8IAM - chains B and D of the 8 polymer chains in the assembly; structure by electron microscopy, 3.10 A resolution.

Chain B:
Protein: Serine palmitoyltransferase 2
From: Saccharomyces cerevisiae
Notes: EC 2.3.1.50
UniProt: P40970 (LCB2_YEAST); residue numbers follow UniProt; this construct covers 1-561
Chain sequence (561 residues; each row starts with the number of its first residue):
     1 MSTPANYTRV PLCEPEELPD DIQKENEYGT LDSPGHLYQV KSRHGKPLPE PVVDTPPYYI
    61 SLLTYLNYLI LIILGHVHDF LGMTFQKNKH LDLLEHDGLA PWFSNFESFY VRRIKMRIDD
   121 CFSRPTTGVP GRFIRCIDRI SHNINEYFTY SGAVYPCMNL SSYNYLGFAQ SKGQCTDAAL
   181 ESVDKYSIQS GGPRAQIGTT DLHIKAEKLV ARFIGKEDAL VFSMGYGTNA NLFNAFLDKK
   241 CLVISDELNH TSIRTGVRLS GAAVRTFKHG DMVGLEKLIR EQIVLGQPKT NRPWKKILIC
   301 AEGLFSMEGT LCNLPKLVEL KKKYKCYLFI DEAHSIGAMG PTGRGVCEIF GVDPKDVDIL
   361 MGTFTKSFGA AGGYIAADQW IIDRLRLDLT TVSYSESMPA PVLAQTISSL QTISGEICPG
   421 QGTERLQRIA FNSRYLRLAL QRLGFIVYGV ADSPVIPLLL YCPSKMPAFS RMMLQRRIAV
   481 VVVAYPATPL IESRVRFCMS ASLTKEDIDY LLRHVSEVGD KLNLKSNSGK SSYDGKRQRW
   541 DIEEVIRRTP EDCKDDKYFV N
Disordered / not traced: 1-6
Covalent attachments: pyridoxal phosphate (PLP) linked to Lys366
Small-molecule neighbours:
  - pyridoxal phosphate (PLP): Gly225, Tyr226, Asn229, His250, Ser252, Glu302, Ser306, Asp331, Ala333, His334, Thr363, Thr365, Gly372
  - Z1T (N-[(2S,3R,4E)-1,3-dihydroxyoctadec-4-en-2-yl]tetracosanamide): Tyr65, Tyr68, Leu69, Ile72, Ile73, His76, Val77, Phe80, Phe106, Tyr110, Tyr485, Leu490
Swiss-Prot annotation at these positions:
  - modified residue: Lys366 (N6-(pyridoxal phosphate)lysine)
  - mutagenesis: His334 (H334F: Loss of activity. No effect on interaction with LCB1), Lys366 (K366T: Loss of activity. No effect on interaction with LCB1)

Chain D:
Protein: Protein ORM2
From: Saccharomyces cerevisiae
UniProt: Q06144 (ORM2_YEAST); residues 1-216 here = UniProt positions 1-216
Chain sequence (216 residues; numbered 1 to 216; the number before each row is that of its first residue):
     1 MIDRTKNESP AFEESPLTPN VSNLKPFPSQ SNKISTPVTD HRRRRDDDVI SHVEQETFED
    61 ENDQQMLPNM NATWVDQRGA WLIHIVVIVL LRLFYSLFGS TPKWTWTLTN MTYIIGFYIM
   121 FHLVKGTPFD FNGGAYDNLT MWEQINDETL YTPTRKFLLI VPIVLFLISN QYYRNDMTLF
   181 LSNLAVTVLI GVVPKLGITH RLRISIPGIT GRAQIS
Disordered / not traced: 1-56, 206-216
Sequence notes: engineered mutation Asp46 (Ser in Q06144), Asp47 (Ser in Q06144), Asp48 (Ser in Q06144)
Small-molecule neighbours: Z1T (N-[(2S,3R,4E)-1,3-dihydroxyoctadec-4-en-2-yl]tetracosanamide): Asn71, Trp74, Ile83, His84, Val87, Leu91, Thr112, Tyr113, Gly116, Phe117, Ile119, Met120, Phe121, Val124, Pro128, Met141
Swiss-Prot annotation at these positions:
  - modified residue: Ser9 (Phosphoserine), Ser15 (Phosphoserine), Thr18 (Phosphothreonine), Ser22 (Phosphoserine), Ser29 (Phosphoserine), Ser51 (Phosphoserine)
  - mutagenesis: Ser9 (S9A: Induces dysregulation of sphingolipid synthesis; when associated with A-15, A-18, A-36 and 46-A--A-48), Ser15 (S15A: Induces dysregulation of sphingolipid synthesis; when associated with A-9, A-18, A-36 and 46-A--A-48), Thr18 (T18A: Induces dysregulation of sphingolipid synthesis; when associated with A-9, A-15, A-36 and 46-A--A-48), Thr36 (T36A: Induces dysregulation of sphingolipid synthesis; when associated with A-9, A-15, A-18 and 46-A--A-48)

Chain B / chain D interface:
Residue-residue contacts (32):
  Thr55(B) with Arg78(D)
  Pro56(B) with Arg78(D), hydrogen bond (backbone-side chain)
  Pro57(B) with Arg78(D), hydrogen bond (backbone-side chain)
  Tyr58(B) with Arg78(D); Leu82(D), hydrophobic
  Ser61(B) with Arg78(D), hydrogen bond
  Leu62(B) with Leu82(D), hydrophobic; Ile83(D)
  Tyr65(B) with Trp74(D); Gly79(D); Ile83(D), hydrophobic
  Leu69(B) with Met120(D), hydrophobic
  Phe106(B) with Val124(D), hydrophobic; Lys125(D); Thr127(D); Pro128(D)
  Glu107(B) with Pro128(D); Phe129(D)
  Phe109(B) with Pro128(D)
  Tyr110(B) with Pro128(D), hydrophobic
  Arg254(B) with Met66(D); Leu67(D)
  Arg258(B) with Asp63(D), salt bridge; Met66(D); Gly133(D)
  Gly261(B) with Asn62(D)
  Ala263(B) with Asn62(D)
  Val264(B) with Gln65(D); Met66(D), hydrophobic
  Arg265(B) with Glu61(D), salt bridge
  Tyr485(B) with Met70(D), hydrogen bond (side chain-backbone)
  Leu490(B) with Trp74(D), hydrophobic
Also at the interface, not in a pair above, chain B (27 interface residues in all): Leu66, Ser108, Glu247, Ala262, Thr266, Thr488, Pro489
Also at the interface, not in a pair above, chain D (28 interface residues in all): Pro68, Asn71, Gln77, Ala80, Val86, Leu90, Gly126, Asp130, Asn132

Overview:
27 residues of chain B and 28 residues of chain D are in contact, with 4 hydrogen bonds and 2 salt bridges.
Polar pairs include Arg258(B)-Asp63(D), Arg265(B)-Glu61(D) and Pro56(B)-Arg78(D). Compound Z1T is bound
between chain B and chain D. Covalently linked pyridoxal phosphate: at Lys366(B).
Chain B is Serine palmitoyltransferase 2 and chain D is Protein ORM2, both from Saccharomyces cerevisiae; the
structure, Cryo-EM structure of the yeast SPT-ORM2 (ORM2-S3D) complex, was determined by electron microscopy
(same publication as 8IAJ and 8IAK).
